Entry 5KND (X-ray diffraction, 2.89 A resolution); this record covers chains E and G of the 8 polymer chains in the assembly.

[Chain E]
Protein: V-type sodium ATPase subunit B
From: Enterococcus hirae ATCC 9790
UniProt: Q08637 (NTPB_ENTHA); residue numbers follow UniProt; this construct covers 1-458
Chain sequence (465 residues; numbered -6 to 458; the number before each row is that of its first residue; numbers below 1 keep their minus sign (Gly-6 is residue -6)):
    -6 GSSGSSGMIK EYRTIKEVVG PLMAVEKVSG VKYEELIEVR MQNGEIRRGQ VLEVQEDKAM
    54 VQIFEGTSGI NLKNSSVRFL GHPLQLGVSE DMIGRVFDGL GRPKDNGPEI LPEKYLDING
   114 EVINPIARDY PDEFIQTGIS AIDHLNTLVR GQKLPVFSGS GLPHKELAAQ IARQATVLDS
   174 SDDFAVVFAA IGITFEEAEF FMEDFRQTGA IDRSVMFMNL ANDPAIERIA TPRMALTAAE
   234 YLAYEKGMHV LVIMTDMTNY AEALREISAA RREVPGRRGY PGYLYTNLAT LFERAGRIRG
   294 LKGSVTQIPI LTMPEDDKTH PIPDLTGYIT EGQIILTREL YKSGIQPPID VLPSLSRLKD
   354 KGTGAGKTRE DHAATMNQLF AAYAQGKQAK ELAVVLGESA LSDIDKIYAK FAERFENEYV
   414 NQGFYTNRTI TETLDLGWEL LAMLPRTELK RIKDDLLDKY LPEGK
Not modelled in the structure: -6 to 3, 456-458
Sequence notes: expression tag (-6 to 0)

[Chain G]
Protein: V-type sodium ATPase subunit D
From: Enterococcus hirae ATCC 9790
UniProt: P43435 (NTPD_ENTHA); numbering as in UniProt (aligned over 1-210)
Chain sequence (217 residues; each row starts with the number of its first residue; numbers below 1 keep their minus sign (Gly-6 is residue -6)):
    -6 GSSGSSGMRL NVNPTRMELT RLKKQLTTAT RGHKLLKDKQ DELMRQFILL IRKNNELRQA
    54 IEKETQTAMK DFVLAKSTVE EAFIDELLAL PAENVSISVV EKNIMSVKVP LMNFQYDETL
   114 NETPLEYGYL HSNAELDRSI DGFTQLLPKL LKLAEVEKTC QLMAEEIEKT RRRVNALEYM
   174 TIPQLEETIY YIKMKLEENE RAEVTRLIKV KNMGTEE
Not modelled in the structure: -6 to 5, 80-85, 109-125, 207-210
Sequence notes: expression tag (-6 to 0)

[How chain E and chain G interact]
Contacting residue pairs (13):
  Arg265(E) with Ile201(G)
  Pro268(E) with Arg194(G); Thr198(G)
  Gly269(E) with Glu191(G)
  Arg270(E) with Glu191(G)
  Arg271(E) with Tyr183(G); Met187(G), hydrogen bond; Glu191(G), hydrogen bond (backbone-side chain); Arg194(G)
  Gly272(E) with Arg194(G)
  Asp310(E) with Tyr183(G), hydrogen bond
  Val388(E) with Arg164(G); Tyr172(G)
Other interface residues (no listed pair), chain E (11 interface residues in all): Arg258, Val267, Glu308

[In short]
The interface between chain E and chain G involves 11 residues on one side and 8 on the other, with 3 hydrogen
bonds. Polar pairs include Arg271(E)-Met187(G), Arg271(E)-Glu191(G) and Asp310(E)-Tyr183(G).
Here chain E is V-type sodium ATPase subunit B and chain G is V-type sodium ATPase subunit D, both from
Enterococcus hirae ATCC 9790. Entry 5KND (Crystal structure of the Pi-bound V1 complex) was determined by
X-ray diffraction, deposited together with 5KNB and 5KNC.
